6GRE - chain A; structure by X-ray diffraction, 1.29 A resolution.

[Chain A]
Protein: Cysteine-rich repeat secretory protein 2
From: Arabidopsis thaliana
Reference sequence: Q8GUJ2 (CRRS2_ARATH); residues 26-241 here = UniProt positions 26-241
Amino-acid sequence (228 residues; each row starts with the number of its first residue):
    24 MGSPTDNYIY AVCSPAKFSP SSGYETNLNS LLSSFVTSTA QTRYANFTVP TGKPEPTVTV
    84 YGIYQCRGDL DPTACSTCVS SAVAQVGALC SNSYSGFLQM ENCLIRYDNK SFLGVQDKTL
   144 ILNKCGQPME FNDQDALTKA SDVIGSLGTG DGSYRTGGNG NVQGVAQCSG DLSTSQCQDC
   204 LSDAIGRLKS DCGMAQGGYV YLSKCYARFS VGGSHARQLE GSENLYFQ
Not modelled in the structure: 24-29, 153-154, 237-251
Construct notes: initiating methionine (24); expression tag (25, 242-251)
Disulfides: Cys36-Cys113, Cys89-Cys98, Cys101-Cys126, Cys148-Cys215, Cys191-Cys200, Cys203-Cys228
Covalent attachments: N-acetylglucosamine (NAG) linked to Asn69, Asn132
Metal / ion sites: Na+: Asp92, Tyr177
What the authors report for this chain:
  - post-translational modification sites: Asn69, Asn132
  - mutagenesis - C101A, C148A, C191A: decreased stability
  - binding site for N-acetylglucosamine: Lys133 (proposed by the authors, not directly observed)

[Overview]
N-acetylglucosamine is covalently linked to Asn69 and Asn132. Asp92 and Tyr177 form the Na+ site. The paper
reports a binding site for N-acetylglucosamine at Lys133; C101A, C148A and C191A reduce stability.
Chain A is Cysteine-rich repeat secretory protein 2 (Arabidopsis thaliana); the structure, Crystal structure
of the tandem DUF26 ectodomain from the Arabidopsis thaliana cysteine-rich receptor-like protein PDLP5, was
determined by X-ray diffraction together with 6GRF from the same study.
